4BJ4 - chains A and B; structure by X-ray diffraction, 1.72 A resolution.

[Chain A (and B)]
Name: AMPDH2
Source organism: Pseudomonas aeruginosa PAO1
Notes: EC 3.5.1.28; chain B of this document is another copy of the same molecule, construct and numbering; everything in this record applies to it too
UniProt: Q9HT86 (Q9HT86_PSEAE); residues 18-259 here = UniProt positions 18-259
Amino-acid sequence (246 residues; each row starts with the number of its first residue):
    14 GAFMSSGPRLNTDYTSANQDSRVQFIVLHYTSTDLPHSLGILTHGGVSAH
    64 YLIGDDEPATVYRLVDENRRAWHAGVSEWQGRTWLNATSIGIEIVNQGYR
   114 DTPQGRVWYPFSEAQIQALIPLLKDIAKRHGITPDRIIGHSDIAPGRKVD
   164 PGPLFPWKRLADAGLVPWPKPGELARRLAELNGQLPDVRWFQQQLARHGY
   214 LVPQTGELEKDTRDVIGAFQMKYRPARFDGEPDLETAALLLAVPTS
Sequence notes: expression tag (14-17)
Residues lining bound ligands: citrate anion (FLC): R83, W85, G88, W97, N99
From the paper describing this entry:
  - catalytic residues: E106, K161 (proposed by the authors, not directly observed)

[How chain A and chain B interact]
Contacting residue pairs (103; chain A residue first):
  L23(A) - Y64(B)  hydrophobic
  L23(A) - V74(B)
  L23(A) - R76(B)
  N24(A) - T73(B)
  N24(A) - V74(B)  hydrogen bond (backbone-backbone)
  N24(A) - Y75(B)
  N24(A) - R76(B)  hydrogen bond (backbone-backbone)
  T25(A) - R76(B)
  Y27(A) - L52(B)  hydrophobic
  Y27(A) - T56(B)
  Y27(A) - Y75(B)  hydrophobic
  Y27(A) - R76(B)
  Y27(A) - L77(B)
  T28(A) - T56(B)
  T28(A) - L77(B)
  S29(A) - L55(B)  hydrogen bond (side chain-backbone)
  S29(A) - T56(B)
  S29(A) - S61(B)
  S29(A) - L77(B)  hydrogen bond (backbone-backbone)
  S29(A) - V78(B)
  A30(A) - T56(B)  hydrogen bond (backbone-backbone)
  N31(A) - G58(B)
  N31(A) - G59(B)  hydrogen bond (side chain-backbone)
  N31(A) - S61(B)  hydrogen bond (backbone-side chain)
  N31(A) - W85(B)
  Q32(A) - V78(B)
  Q32(A) - R82(B)  hydrogen bond
  Q32(A) - R83(B)
  D33(A) - R82(B)
  D33(A) - R83(B)  salt bridge
  D33(A) - W85(B)
  S34(A) - R82(B)
  S34(A) - R83(B)
  R35(A) - V36(B)
  R35(A) - H63(B)  hydrogen bond
  R35(A) - E80(B)  hydrogen bond (side chain-backbone)
  R35(A) - N81(B)
  R35(A) - R82(B)  hydrogen bond (side chain-backbone)
  R35(A) - R83(B)
  R35(A) - N99(B)  hydrogen bond (side chain-backbone)
  R35(A) - A100(B)  hydrogen bond (side chain-backbone)
  R35(A) - T101(B)
  R35(A) - S102(B)  hydrogen bond (side chain-backbone)
  R35(A) - I103(B)
  V36(A) - R35(B)
  Q37(A) - R83(B)
  L52(A) - Y27(B)
  L55(A) - S29(B)  hydrogen bond (backbone-side chain)
  T56(A) - S29(B)
  T56(A) - A30(B)  hydrogen bond (backbone-backbone)
  T56(A) - N31(B)
  H57(A) - A30(B)
  H57(A) - N31(B)
  G58(A) - N31(B)  hydrogen bond (backbone-side chain)
  G59(A) - N31(B)  hydrogen bond (backbone-side chain)
  V60(A) - N31(B)
  S61(A) - S29(B)
  S61(A) - N31(B)  hydrogen bond (side chain-backbone)
  H63(A) - R35(B)  hydrogen bond
  T73(A) - N24(B)
  V74(A) - L23(B)
  V74(A) - N24(B)  hydrogen bond (backbone-backbone)
  Y75(A) - N24(B)
  R76(A) - L23(B)
  R76(A) - N24(B)  hydrogen bond (backbone-backbone)
  R76(A) - Y27(B)
  L77(A) - Y27(B)
  L77(A) - T28(B)
  L77(A) - S29(B)  hydrogen bond (backbone-backbone)
  V78(A) - S29(B)
  V78(A) - Q32(B)
  E80(A) - R35(B)  hydrogen bond (backbone-side chain)
  R82(A) - Q32(B)  hydrogen bond
  R82(A) - D33(B)
  R82(A) - S34(B)
  R82(A) - R35(B)  hydrogen bond (backbone-side chain)
  R83(A) - Q32(B)
  R83(A) - D33(B)  salt bridge
  R83(A) - S34(B)
  R83(A) - R35(B)
  R83(A) - Q37(B)  hydrogen bond
  W85(A) - N31(B)
  W85(A) - Q32(B)
  W85(A) - D33(B)  hydrogen bond
  G94(A) - T96(B)  hydrogen bond (backbone-side chain)
  G94(A) - W97(B)
  R95(A) - T96(B)
  R95(A) - W97(B)
  T96(A) - G94(B)  hydrogen bond (side chain-backbone)
  T96(A) - R95(B)
  T96(A) - T96(B)  hydrogen bond (side chain-backbone)
  W97(A) - G94(B)
  W97(A) - R95(B)
  N99(A) - R35(B)  hydrogen bond (backbone-side chain)
  A100(A) - R35(B)  hydrogen bond (backbone-side chain)
  A100(A) - T101(B)
  T101(A) - R35(B)
  T101(A) - A100(B)
  S102(A) - R35(B)  hydrogen bond (backbone-side chain)
  I103(A) - R35(B)
  L135(A) - P21(B)  hydrophobic
  D138(A) - G20(B)
  D138(A) - P21(B)
Also at the interface, not in a pair above, chain A (49 interface residues in all): R22, Y64, N81, Q93, P134
Also at the interface, not in a pair above, chain B (49 interface residues in all): S19, R22, T25, V60, A62, Q93

[Overview]
The chain A/chain B interface involves 49 residues from each chain, with 34 hydrogen bonds and 2 salt bridges.
Polar pairs include D33(A)-R83(B), S29(A)-L55(B) and N31(A)-G59(B). Ligands of chain A: citrate anion. The
paper reports catalytic residues E106(A) and K161(A).
Both chains are AMPDH2 (Pseudomonas aeruginosa PAO1). Entry 4BJ4 (Structure of Pseudomonas aeruginosa amidase
Ampdh2) was determined by X-ray diffraction together with 4BPA from the same study.
